Entry 6P9Z (X-ray diffraction, 1.86 A resolution); this record covers chain X.

[Chain X]
Protein: Dihydrofolate reductase
Organism: Staphylococcus aureus
Notes: EC 1.5.1.3
Reference sequence: P0A017 (DYR_STAAU); residues 1-157 here correspond to UniProt positions 2-158 (UniProt number = residue number + 1)
Sequence (157 residues; each row starts with the number of its first residue):
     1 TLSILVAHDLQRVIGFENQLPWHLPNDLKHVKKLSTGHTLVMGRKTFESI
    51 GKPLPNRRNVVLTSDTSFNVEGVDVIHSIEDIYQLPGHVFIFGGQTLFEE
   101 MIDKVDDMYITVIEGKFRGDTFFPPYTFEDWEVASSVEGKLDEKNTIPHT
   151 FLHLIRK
Curated features (UniProtKB/Swiss-Prot):
  - binding site (substrate): Leu5, Val6, Asp27, Ser49, Arg57, Phe92
  - binding site (NADP(+)): Val6, Ala7, Ile14 to Gln19, Gly43 to Thr46, Leu62 to Asp65, Phe92 to Leu97, Glu100, Thr121
Ligand contacts:
  - methotrexate (MTX): Leu5, Val6, Ala7, Leu20, Pro25, Asp27, Leu28, Lys29, Val31, Lys32, Ser49, Ile50, Leu54, Arg57, Phe92, Thr111
  - NADP (NAP; NADP nicotinamide-adenine-dinucleotide phosphate): Val6, Ala7, Ile14, Gly15, Phe16, Asn18, Gln19, Leu20, Trp22, Gly43, Arg44, Lys45, Thr46, Leu62, Thr63, Ser64, Asp65, His77, Ile79, Phe92, Gly93, Gly94, Gln95, Thr96, Leu97, Phe98, Glu100, Thr121
Reported in the primary citation:
  - binding site for methotrexate: Leu5, Asp27, Leu28, Arg57, Phe92
  - conformationally variable residues (side-chain flip): Leu28

[Summary]
Bound to chain X: methotrexate and NADP. From UniProt: 6 substrate-binding residues and 24 NADP+-binding
residues. From the paper: a binding site for methotrexate at Leu5, Asp27 and Leu28 among others;
conformational variability at Leu28.
Chain X is Dihydrofolate reductase (Staphylococcus aureus); the structure, Staphylococcus aureus Dihydrofolate
reductase in complex with NADPH and Methotrexate, was determined by X-ray diffraction (same publication as
6PBO).
